Entry 2REZ (X-ray diffraction, 1.95 A resolution); this record covers chain A.

Chain A:
Molecule: Multifunctional cyclase-dehydratase-3-O-methyl transferase tcmN
Source organism: Streptomyces glaucescens
Notes: fragment: n-terminal domain
Reference sequence: P16559 (TCMN_STRGA); residue numbers follow UniProt; this construct covers 1-154
Amino-acid sequence (157 residues; row label = number of the first residue in the row; numbers below 1 keep their minus sign (Gly-2 is residue -2)):
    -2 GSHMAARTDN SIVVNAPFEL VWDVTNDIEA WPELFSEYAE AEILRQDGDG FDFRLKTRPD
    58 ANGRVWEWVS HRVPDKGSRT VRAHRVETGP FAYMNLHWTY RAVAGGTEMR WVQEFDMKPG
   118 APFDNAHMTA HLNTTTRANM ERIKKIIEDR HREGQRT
Not modelled in the structure: 153-154
Sequence notes: expression tag (-2 to 0)
Swiss-Prot annotation at these positions:
  - active site: Ser67 (Proton acceptor), Arg69 (Proton donor), Arg82 (Proton donor)

Summary:
From UniProt: 3 active-site residues.
Chain A is Multifunctional cyclase-dehydratase-3-O-methyl transferase tcmN (Streptomyces glaucescens); the
structure, Tetracenomycin ARO/CYC NaI Structure, was determined by X-ray diffraction, deposited together with
2RER and 2RES.
